2BSI - chains A and B; structure by X-ray diffraction, 2.01 A resolution.

Chain A (and B):
Protein: Yopt chaperone syct
From: Yersinia enterocolitica
Notes: chain B of this document is another copy of the same molecule, construct and numbering; everything in this record applies to it too
UniProtKB: O85243 (SYCT_YEREN); numbering as in UniProt (aligned over 2-122)
Amino-acid sequence (125 residues; each row starts with the number of its first residue; numbers below 1 keep their minus sign (Gly-2 is residue -2)):
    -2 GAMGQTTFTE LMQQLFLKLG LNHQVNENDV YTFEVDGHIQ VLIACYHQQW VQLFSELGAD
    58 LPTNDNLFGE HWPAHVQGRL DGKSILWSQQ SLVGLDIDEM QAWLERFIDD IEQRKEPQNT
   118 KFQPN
Not modelled in the structure: -2 to -1, 114-122
Modified residues: Mse0 (selenomethionine; parent Met); Mse9 (selenomethionine; parent Met); Mse97 (selenomethionine; parent Met)
What the authors report for this chain:
  - self-association interface (contacts with another copy of this molecule); pairs are residue here / residue on that copy: Ser88-Ser88 (hydrogen bond), Val90
  - conformationally variable residues (order/disorder transition): Gln115 to Asn122

Chain A / chain B interface:
Contacting residue pairs (52; chain A residue first):
  Tyr43(A) - Phe65(B)
  Tyr43(A) - Trp69(B)  hydrophobic
  His44(A) - Trp69(B)  hydrogen bond
  Trp47(A) - Trp69(B)
  Trp47(A) - Pro70(B)  hydrophobic
  Trp47(A) - Gln87(B)
  Gln49(A) - Phe65(B)
  Gln49(A) - Trp69(B)
  Phe51(A) - Phe65(B)  hydrophobic
  Asp62(A) - Gly75(B)
  Asp62(A) - Arg76(B)  hydrogen bond (backbone-backbone)
  Asn63(A) - Asn63(B)
  Asn63(A) - Val73(B)
  Asn63(A) - Gly75(B)
  Asn63(A) - Trp84(B)  hydrogen bond (backbone-side chain)
  Leu64(A) - Arg76(B)
  Leu64(A) - Leu77(B)  hydrophobic
  Leu64(A) - Ile82(B)  hydrophobic
  Leu64(A) - Trp84(B)
  Phe65(A) - Tyr43(B)
  Phe65(A) - Gln49(B)
  Phe65(A) - Phe51(B)  hydrophobic
  Phe65(A) - Trp84(B)  hydrophobic
  Phe65(A) - Gln86(B)
  Trp69(A) - Tyr43(B)  hydrophobic
  Trp69(A) - His44(B)  hydrogen bond
  Trp69(A) - Trp47(B)  hydrophobic
  Trp69(A) - Gln49(B)
  Trp69(A) - Gln86(B)
  Pro70(A) - Trp47(B)  hydrophobic
  Pro70(A) - Gln86(B)
  Ala71(A) - Trp84(B)  hydrophobic
  Ala71(A) - Gln86(B)  hydrogen bond (backbone-side chain)
  Val73(A) - Asn63(B)
  Val73(A) - Val73(B)  hydrophobic
  Val73(A) - Trp84(B)  hydrophobic
  Gly75(A) - Asp62(B)
  Gly75(A) - Asn63(B)
  Arg76(A) - Asp62(B)  hydrogen bond (backbone-backbone)
  Arg76(A) - Leu64(B)
  Leu77(A) - Leu64(B)  hydrophobic
  Ile82(A) - Leu64(B)  hydrophobic
  Trp84(A) - Asn63(B)  hydrogen bond (side chain-backbone)
  Trp84(A) - Leu64(B)
  Trp84(A) - Phe65(B)  hydrophobic
  Trp84(A) - Ala71(B)  hydrophobic
  Trp84(A) - Val73(B)  hydrophobic
  Gln86(A) - Trp69(B)
  Gln86(A) - Pro70(B)
  Gln86(A) - Ala71(B)  hydrogen bond (side chain-backbone)
  Gln87(A) - Trp47(B)
  Ser88(A) - Ser88(B)  hydrogen bond
Interface residues without a listed pair, chain A (24 interface residues in all): Gln74, Val90, Gly91
Interface residues without a listed pair, chain B (24 interface residues in all): Gln74, Val90, Gly91

In short:
The chain A/chain B interface involves 24 residues from each chain, with 9 hydrogen bonds. Polar contacts
include His44(A)-Trp69(B), Asn63(A)-Trp84(B) and Ala71(A)-Gln86(B). From the paper: conformational variability
at Gln115(A); a self-association interface involving Ser88(A) and Val90(A).
Both chains are Yopt chaperone syct (Yersinia enterocolitica). Entry 2BSI (Crystal structure of the type III
secretion chaperone SycT from Yersinia enterocolitica (crystal form 1)) was determined by X-ray diffraction
(same publication as 2BSH).
